Entry 8YEU (X-ray diffraction, 3.05 A resolution); this record covers chains C and E of the 6 polymer chains in the assembly.

[Chain C]
Molecule: Detyrosinated tubulin alpha-1B chain
Organism: Sus scrofa
Reference sequence: Q2XVP4 (TBA1B_PIG); numbering as in UniProt (aligned over 1-440)
Amino-acid sequence (440 residues; numbered 1 to 440; the number before each row is that of its first residue):
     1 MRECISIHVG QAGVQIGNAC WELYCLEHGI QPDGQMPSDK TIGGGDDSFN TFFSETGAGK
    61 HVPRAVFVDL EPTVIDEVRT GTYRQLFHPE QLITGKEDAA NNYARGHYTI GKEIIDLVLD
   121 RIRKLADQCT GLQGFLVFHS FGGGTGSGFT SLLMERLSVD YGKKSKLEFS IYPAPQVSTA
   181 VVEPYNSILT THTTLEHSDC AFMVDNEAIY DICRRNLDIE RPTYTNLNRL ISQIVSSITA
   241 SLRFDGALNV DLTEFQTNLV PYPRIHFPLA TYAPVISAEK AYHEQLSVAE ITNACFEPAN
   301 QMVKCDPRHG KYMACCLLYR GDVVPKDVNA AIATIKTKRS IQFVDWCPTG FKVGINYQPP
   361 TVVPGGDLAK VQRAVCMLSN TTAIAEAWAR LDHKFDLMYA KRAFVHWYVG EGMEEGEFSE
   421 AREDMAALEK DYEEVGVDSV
Curated features (UniProtKB/Swiss-Prot):
  - motif: Met-1 to Cys-4 (MREC motif)
  - active site: Glu-254
  - binding site (GTP): Gly-10, Gln-11, Ala-12, Gln-15, Glu-71, Ala-99, Ser-140, Gly-143, Gly-144, Thr-145, Gly-146, Thr-179, Glu-183, Asn-206, Tyr-224, Asn-228, Leu-252
  - binding site (Mg(2+)): Glu-71
  - modified residue: Lys-40 (N6,N6,N6-trimethyllysine), Ser-48 (Phosphoserine), Ser-232 (Phosphoserine), Tyr-282 (3'-nitrotyrosine), Arg-339 (Omega-N-methylarginine), Ser-439 (Phosphoserine)
  - cross-link (Glycyl lysine isopeptide (Lys-Gly)): Lys-326 (interchain with G-Cter in ubiquitin), Lys-370 (interchain with G-Cter in ubiquitin)
Bound ions: Ca2+: Asp-39, Thr-41, Gly-44, Glu-55
Small-molecule neighbours:
  - A1D6L (6-fluoranyl-4-(6-methoxy-3,4-dihydro-2H-quinolin-1-yl)quinazolin-2-amine): Asn-101, Thr-179, Val-181
  - GTP (guanosine-5'-triphosphate): Val-9, Gly-10, Gln-11, Ala-12, Gln-15, Ile-16, Asp-69, Asp-98, Ala-99, Ala-100, Asn-101, Ser-140, Gly-142, Gly-143, Gly-144, Thr-145, Gly-146, Ile-171, Pro-173, Val-177, Ser-178, Thr-179, Glu-183, Asn-206, Tyr-224, Leu-227, Asn-228, Ile-231

[Chain E]
Molecule: Stathmin-4
Organism: Rattus norvegicus
Reference sequence: P63043 (STMN4_RAT); residues 5-145 here correspond to UniProt positions 49-189 (UniProt number = residue number + 44)
Amino-acid sequence (143 residues; row label = number of the first residue in the row):
     3 MADMEVIELN KCTSGQSFEV ILKPPSFDGV PEFNASLPRR RDPSLEEIQK KLEAAEERRK
    63 YQEAELLKHL AEKREHEREV IQKAIEENNN FIKMAKEKLA QKMESNKENR EAHLAAMLER
   123 LQEKDKHAEE VRKNKELKEE ASR
Unresolved in the structure: 3-5, 29-43, 142-145
Differences from the reference sequence: initiating methionine (3); expression tag (4)
Curated features (UniProtKB/Swiss-Prot):
  - modified residue: Ser-46 (Phosphoserine)

[How chain C and chain E interact]
Contacting residue pairs (29; chain C residue first):
  His-107(C) with Lys-104(E), hydrogen bond; Met-105(E)
  Tyr-108(C) with Lys-104(E); Met-105(E), hydrophobic; Asn-108(E)
  Thr-109(C) with Arg-112(E)
  Leu-152(C) with Met-105(E), hydrophobic
  Glu-155(C) with Leu-101(E); Lys-104(E), salt bridge
  Arg-156(C) with Leu-101(E)
  Ser-158(C) with Phe-93(E); Ile-94(E)
  Val-159(C) with Ile-94(E); Ala-97(E), hydrophobic; Lys-98(E)
  Gly-162(C) with Asn-90(E); Ile-94(E)
  Lys-163(C) with Asn-90(E), hydrogen bond (backbone-side chain)
  Thr-193(C) with Lys-104(E)
  Val-409(C) with His-115(E)
  Gly-410(C) with Arg-112(E)
  Glu-411(C) with Asn-108(E); Arg-112(E), salt bridge
  Gly-412(C) with Asn-108(E), hydrogen bond (backbone-side chain); Asn-111(E), hydrogen bond (backbone-side chain); Arg-112(E)
  Met-413(C) with Asn-108(E)
  Glu-414(C) with Ser-107(E), hydrogen bond; Asn-111(E), hydrogen bond
Also at the interface, not in a pair above, chain C (21 interface residues in all): Lys-112, Glu-196, His-197, Glu-417

[Overview]
21 residues of chain C and 13 residues of chain E are in contact; the contacts include 6 hydrogen bonds and 2
salt bridges. Among the polar pairs are Glu-155(C)/Lys-104(E), Glu-411(C)/Arg-112(E) and
His-107(C)/Lys-104(E). Bound to chain C: GTP and compound A1D6L.
Chain C is Detyrosinated tubulin alpha-1B chain (Sus scrofa) and chain E is Stathmin-4 (Rattus norvegicus);
the structure, Tubulin-RB3_SLD-TTL in complex with compound 2NH2, was determined by X-ray diffraction.
